Entry 9NEU (electron microscopy, 2.98 A resolution); this record covers chains A and C of the 4 polymer chains in the assembly.

Chain A (and C):
Protein: Potassium voltage-gated channel protein Shaker
From: Drosophila melanogaster
Notes: chain C of this document is another copy of the same molecule, construct and numbering; everything in this record applies to it too
UniProt: P08510 (KCNAS_DROME); the construct has insertions or renumbered stretches relative to UniProt, so the offset changes along the chain: 2-512 = UniProt 2-512; 514-656 = UniProt 513-655
Amino-acid sequence (668 residues; row label = number of the first residue in the row):
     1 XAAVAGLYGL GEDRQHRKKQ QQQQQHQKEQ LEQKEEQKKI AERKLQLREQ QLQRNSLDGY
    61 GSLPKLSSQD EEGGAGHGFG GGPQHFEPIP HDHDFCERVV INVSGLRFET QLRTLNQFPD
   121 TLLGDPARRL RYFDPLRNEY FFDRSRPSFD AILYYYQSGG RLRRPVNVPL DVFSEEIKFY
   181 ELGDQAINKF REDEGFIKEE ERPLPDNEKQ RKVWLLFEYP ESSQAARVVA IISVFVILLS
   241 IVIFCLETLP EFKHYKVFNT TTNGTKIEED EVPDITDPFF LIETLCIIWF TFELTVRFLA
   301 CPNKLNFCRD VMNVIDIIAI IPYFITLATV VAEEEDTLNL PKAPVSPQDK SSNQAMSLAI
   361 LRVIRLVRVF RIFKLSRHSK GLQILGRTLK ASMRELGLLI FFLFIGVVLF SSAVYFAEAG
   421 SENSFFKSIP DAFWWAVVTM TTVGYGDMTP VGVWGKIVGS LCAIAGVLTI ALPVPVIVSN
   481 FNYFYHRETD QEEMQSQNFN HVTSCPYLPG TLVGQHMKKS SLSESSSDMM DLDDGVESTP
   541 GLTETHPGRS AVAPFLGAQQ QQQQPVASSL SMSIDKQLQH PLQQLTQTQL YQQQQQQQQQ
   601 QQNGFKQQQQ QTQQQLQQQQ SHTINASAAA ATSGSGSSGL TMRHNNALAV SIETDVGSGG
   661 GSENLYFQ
Disordered / not traced: 1-82, 92-95, 195-668
Sequence notes: acetylation (1); insertion (513); expression tag (657-668)
Modified positions: ACE (acetyl group) at position 1

Interface between chain A and chain C:
Contacting residue pairs (32):
  Asn102(A) - Glu109(C)  hydrogen bond
  Ser104(A) - Phe108(C)
  Ser104(A) - Glu109(C)  hydrogen bond (backbone-backbone)
  Ser104(A) - Gln157(C)
  Gly105(A) - Arg107(C)
  Gly105(A) - Glu109(C)
  Arg107(A) - Glu109(C)  salt bridge
  Arg131(A) - His91(C)  hydrogen bond (backbone-side chain)
  Tyr132(A) - Pro90(C)  hydrophobic
  Arg137(A) - Arg98(C)
  Arg137(A) - Glu109(C)  salt bridge
  Phe141(A) - Arg98(C)
  Phe141(A) - Glu109(C)
  Asp143(A) - Glu87(C)
  Asp143(A) - Thr110(C)
  Asp143(A) - Gln111(C)  hydrogen bond
  Asp143(A) - Thr114(C)  hydrogen bond
  Asp143(A) - Gln157(C)  hydrogen bond
  Arg144(A) - Glu87(C)  salt bridge
  Arg144(A) - Gln157(C)
  Ser145(A) - Tyr154(C)
  Arg146(A) - Leu106(C)
  Arg146(A) - Arg107(C)  hydrogen bond (side chain-backbone)
  Arg146(A) - Phe108(C)
  Arg146(A) - Asp150(C)  salt bridge
  Asn167(A) - Val166(C)
  Pro169(A) - Arg163(C)
  Asp171(A) - Arg161(C)  salt bridge
  Val172(A) - Tyr154(C)
  Val172(A) - Arg161(C)
  Glu175(A) - Tyr154(C)
  Glu175(A) - Arg161(C)  salt bridge
Other interface residues (no listed pair), chain C (20 interface residues in all): Leu153, Pro165, Asn167

In short:
Chain A and chain C form an interface of 17 and 20 residues respectively; the contacts include 7 hydrogen
bonds and 6 salt bridges. Polar contacts include Arg107(A)-Glu109(C), Arg137(A)-Glu109(C) and
Arg144(A)-Glu87(C).
Chain A and chain C are both Potassium voltage-gated channel protein Shaker (Drosophila melanogaster); the
structure, C-terminal mVenues tagged Shaker T1 domain in C4 symmetry, was determined by electron microscopy
together with 9NEC, 9NED, 9NEG, 9NEI and 9NES from the same study.
